7NAT - chains A and M of the 22 polymer chains in the assembly; structure by electron microscopy, 3.59 A resolution.

[Chain A]
Molecule: 16S rRNA
From: Escherichia coli (strain K12)
Sequence (1542 nucleotides; numbered 1 to 1542; the number before each row is that of its first residue):
     1 AAAUUGAAGAGUUUGAUCAUGGCUCAGAUUGAACGCUGGCGGCAGGCCUA
    51 ACACAUGCAAGUCGAACGGUAACAGGAAGAAGCUUGCUUCUUUGCUGACG
   101 AGUGGCGGACGGGUGAGUAAUGUCUGGGAAACUGCCUGAUGGAGGGGGAU
   151 AACUACUGGAAACGGUAGCUAAUACCGCAUAACGUCGCAAGACCAAAGAG
   201 GGGGACCUUCGGGCCUCUUGCCAUCGGAUGUGCCCAGAUGGGAUUAGCUA
   251 GUAGGUGGGGUAACGGCUCACCUAGGCGACGAUCCCUAGCUGGUCUGAGA
   301 GGAUGACCAGCCACACUGGAACUGAGACACGGUCCAGACUCCUACGGGAG
   351 GCAGCAGUGGGGAAUAUUGCACAAUGGGCGCAAGCCUGAUGCAGCCAUGC
   401 CGCGUGUAUGAAGAAGGCCUUCGGGUUGUAAAGUACUUUCAGCGGGGAGG
   451 AAGGGAGUAAAGUUAAUACCUUUGCUCAUUGACGUUACCCGCAGAAGAAG
   501 CACCGGCUAACUCCGUGCCAGCAGCCXCGGUAAUACGGAGGGUGCAAGCG
   551 UUAAUCGGAAUUACUGGGCGUAAAGCGCACGCAGGCGGUUUGUUAAGUCA
   601 GAUGUGAAAUCCCCGGGCUCAACCUGGGAACUGCAUCUGAUACUGGCAAG
   651 CUUGAGUCUCGUAGAGGGGGGUAGAAUUCCAGGUGUAGCGGUGAAAUGCG
   701 UAGAGAUCUGGAGGAAUACCGGUGGCGAAGGCGGCCCCCUGGACGAAGAC
   751 UGACGCUCAGGUGCGAAAGCGUGGGGAGCAAACAGGAUUAGAUACCCUGG
   801 UAGUCCACGCCGUAAACGAUGUCGACUUGGAGGUUGUGCCCUUGAGGCGU
   851 GGCUUCCGGAGCUAACGCGUUAAGUCGACCGCCUGGGGAGUACGGCCGCA
   901 AGGUUAAAACUCAAAUGAAUUGACGGGGGCCCGCACAAGCGGUGGAGCAU
   951 GUGGUUUAAUUCGAUGXAACGCGAAGAACCUUACCUGGUCUUGACAUCCA
  1001 CGGAAGUUUUCAGAGAUGAGAAUGUGCCUUCGGGAACCGUGAGACAGGUG
  1051 CUGCAUGGCUGUCGUCAGCUCGUGUUGUGAAAUGUUGGGUUAAGUCCCGC
  1101 AACGAGCGCAACCCUUAUCCUUUGUUGCCAGCGGUCCGGCCGGGAACUCA
  1151 AAGGAGACUGCCAGUGAUAAACUGGAGGAAGGUGGGGAUGACGUCAAGUC
  1201 AUCAUGGCCCUUACGACCAGGGCUACACACGUGCUACAAUGGCGCAUACA
  1251 AAGAGAAGCGACCUCGCGAGAGCAAGCGGACCUCAUAAAGUGCGUCGUAG
  1301 UCCGGAUUGGAGUCUGCAACUCGACUCCAUGAAGUCGGAAUCGCUAGUAA
  1351 UCGUGGAUCAGAAUGCCACGGUGAAUACGUUCCCGGGCCUUGUACACACC
  1401 GCCCGUXACACCAUGGGAGUGGGUUGCAAAAGAAGUAGGUAGCUUAACCU
  1451 UCGGGAGGGCGCUUACCACUUUGUGAUUCAUGACUGGGGUGAAGUCGUAA
  1501 CAAGGUAACCGUAGGGGAACCUGCGGUUGGAUCACCUCCUUA
Disordered / not traced: 1393-1502, 1541-1542
Modified residues: PSU (pseudouridine-5'-monophosphate) at position 516, G7M (N7-methyl-guanosine-5'-monophosphate) at position 527, 2MG (2N-methylguanosine-5'-monophosphate) at position 966, 5MC (5-methylcytidine-5'-monophosphate) at position 967, 2MG (2N-methylguanosine-5'-monophosphate) at position 1207, 4OC (4n,o2'-methylcytidine-5'-monophosphate) at position 1402, 5MC (5-methylcytidine-5'-monophosphate) at position 1407, UR3 (3-methyluridine-5'-monophoshate) at position 1498, 2MG (2N-methylguanosine-5'-monophosphate) at position 1516, MA6 (6N-dimethyladenosine-5'-monophoshate) at position 1518, MA6 (6N-dimethyladenosine-5'-monophoshate) at position 1519

[Chain M]
Protein: 30S ribosomal protein S13
From: Escherichia coli (strain K12)
UniProtKB: P0A7S9 (RS13_ECOLI); numbering as in UniProt (aligned over 1-118)
Amino-acid sequence (118 residues; numbered 1 to 118; the number before each row is that of its first residue):
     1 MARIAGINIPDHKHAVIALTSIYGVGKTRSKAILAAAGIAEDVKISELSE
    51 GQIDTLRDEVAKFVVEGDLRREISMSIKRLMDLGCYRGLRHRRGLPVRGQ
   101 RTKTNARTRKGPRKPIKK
Disordered / not traced: 1, 116-118
Swiss-Prot annotation at these positions:
  - natural variant: Leu89 to Gly99 (deletion: In PW118), Gln100 to Lys118 (deletion: In rpsM413), Asn105 (N105H: In PW095; N105K: In PW097)
  - mutagenesis: Leu83 to Lys118 (Decreased growth rate at all temperatures. Decreased affinity of the 30S subunit P site for tRNA in vitro), Lys114 to Lys118 (Decreased growth rate at all temperatures. Decreased affinity of the 30S subunit P site for tRNA in vitro)

[Interface between chain A and chain M]
Contacting residue pairs (78):
  G947(A) - Arg107(M)  phosphate contact
  G947(A) - Thr108(M)  hydrogen bond to the phosphate
  C948(A) - Asn105(M)  phosphate contact
  C948(A) - Ala106(M)  phosphate contact
  C948(A) - Arg107(M)  hydrogen bond to the phosphate
  C948(A) - Thr108(M)  hydrogen bond to the phosphate
  A949(A) - Gln100(M)  phosphate contact
  A949(A) - Asn105(M)  hydrogen bond to the base
  U950(A) - Arg101(M)  salt bridge to the phosphate
  U950(A) - Thr104(M)  hydrogen bond to the base
  U950(A) - Asn105(M)  hydrogen bond to the base
  G951(A) - Arg101(M)  salt bridge to the phosphate
  U952(A) - Thr104(M)  base contact
  A1225(A) - Arg101(M)  phosphate contact
  A1225(A) - Thr102(M)  hydrogen bond to the phosphate
  A1225(A) - Lys103(M)  salt bridge to the phosphate
  C1226(A) - Arg90(M)  salt bridge to the phosphate
  C1226(A) - Arg93(M)  salt bridge to the phosphate
  C1226(A) - Leu95(M)  sugar contact
  C1226(A) - Thr102(M)  hydrogen bond to the phosphate
  C1226(A) - Lys103(M)  base contact
  C1226(A) - Lys110(M)  sugar contact
  A1227(A) - Lys110(M)  salt bridge to the phosphate
  A1227(A) - Lys114(M)  phosphate contact
  C1228(A) - Lys103(M)  base contact
  C1228(A) - Arg107(M)  salt bridge to the phosphate
  C1228(A) - Lys110(M)  salt bridge to the phosphate
  C1228(A) - Pro112(M)  phosphate contact
  C1228(A) - Arg113(M)  phosphate contact
  C1228(A) - Lys114(M)  salt bridge to the phosphate
  C1228(A) - Pro115(M)  hydrogen bond to the sugar
  A1229(A) - Thr104(M)  base contact
  A1229(A) - Arg113(M)  salt bridge to the phosphate
  A1229(A) - Lys114(M)  phosphate contact
  U1295(A) - His14(M)  hydrogen bond to the phosphate
  C1296(A) - His14(M)  salt bridge to the phosphate
  G1297(A) - Lys13(M)  salt bridge to the phosphate
  C1302(A) - Lys13(M)  phosphate contact
  C1302(A) - His14(M)  base contact
  C1302(A) - Ile17(M)  base contact
  A1306(A) - Thr108(M)  hydrogen bond to the sugar
  U1307(A) - Gln100(M)  phosphate contact
  U1307(A) - Thr108(M)  sugar contact
  U1307(A) - Arg109(M)  hydrogen bond to the sugar
  U1308(A) - His91(M)  hydrogen bond to the phosphate
  U1308(A) - Pro96(M)  phosphate contact
  U1308(A) - Val97(M)  hydrogen bond to the phosphate
  U1308(A) - Arg98(M)  base contact
  U1308(A) - Gln100(M)  hydrogen bond to the phosphate
  U1308(A) - Arg109(M)  salt bridge to the phosphate
  G1309(A) - Ile73(M)  sugar contact
  G1309(A) - Ser76(M)  hydrogen bond to the phosphate
  G1309(A) - Ile77(M)  sugar contact
  G1309(A) - Leu80(M)  phosphate contact
  G1309(A) - Arg87(M)  salt bridge to the phosphate
  G1309(A) - His91(M)  salt bridge to the phosphate
  G1309(A) - Arg98(M)  salt bridge to the phosphate
  G1310(A) - Ser76(M)  hydrogen bond to the phosphate
  G1310(A) - Arg87(M)  salt bridge to the phosphate
  U1321(A) - Tyr86(M)  sugar contact
  C1322(A) - Tyr86(M)  phosphate contact
  G1323(A) - Arg98(M)  phosphate contact
  G1323(A) - Gly99(M)  phosphate contact
  C1328(A) - Thr28(M)  hydrogen bond to the phosphate
  C1328(A) - Arg29(M)  hydrogen bond to the sugar
  A1329(A) - Gly24(M)  hydrogen bond to the phosphate
  A1329(A) - Val25(M)  hydrogen bond to the phosphate
  A1329(A) - Gly26(M)  hydrogen bond to the phosphate
  A1329(A) - Lys27(M)  phosphate contact
  A1329(A) - Thr28(M)  hydrogen bond to the phosphate
  A1329(A) - Arg29(M)  hydrogen bond to the phosphate
  A1329(A) - Leu69(M)  sugar contact
  U1330(A) - Ile22(M)  phosphate contact
  U1330(A) - Tyr23(M)  phosphate contact
  U1330(A) - Gly24(M)  hydrogen bond to the phosphate
  U1330(A) - Val25(M)  hydrogen bond to the phosphate
  U1330(A) - Gly26(M)  phosphate contact
  G1331(A) - Tyr23(M)  phosphate contact
Interface residues without a listed pair, chain A (31 interface residues in all): A946, G954, C1230, C1320
Interface residues without a listed pair, chain M (43 interface residues in all): Asp11, Thr20

[Overview]
The interface between chain A and chain M involves 31 residues on one side and 43 on the other; the contacts
include 26 hydrogen bonds and 17 salt bridges. Among the polar pairs are A949(A)-Asn105(M), U950(A)-Thr104(M)
and U950(A)-Asn105(M).
Chain A is 16S rRNA and chain M is 30S ribosomal protein S13, both from Escherichia coli (strain K12); the
structure, Bacterial 30S ribosomal subunit assembly complex state A (Consensus refinement), was determined by
electron microscopy (same publication as 7AF3, 7AF5, 7AF8, 7AFA, 7AFD, 7AFH and 17 further entries).
